1RPS - chains A and B of the 4 polymer chains in the assembly; structure by X-ray diffraction, 2.11 A resolution.

Chain A:
Molecule: Hemoglobin alpha chain
From: Homo sapiens
UniProt: P69905 (HBA_HUMAN); residue numbers follow UniProt; this construct covers 1-141
Amino-acid sequence (141 residues; numbered 1 to 141; the number before each row is that of its first residue):
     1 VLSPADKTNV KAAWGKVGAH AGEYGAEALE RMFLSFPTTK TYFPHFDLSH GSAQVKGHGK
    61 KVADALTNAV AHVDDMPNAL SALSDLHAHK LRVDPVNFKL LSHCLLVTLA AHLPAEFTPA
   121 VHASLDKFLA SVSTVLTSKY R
Small-molecule neighbours: heme / nitric oxide: Leu29, Met32, Thr39, Tyr42, Phe43, His45, Phe46, His58, Lys61, Val62, Ala65, Leu66, Leu83, Leu86, His87, Leu91, Val93, Asn97, Phe98, Leu101, Val132, Leu136
Swiss-Prot annotation at these positions:
  - site: Lys61 (Not glycated)
  - natural variant: Asp6 (A6D: In J-Toronto; this construct carries the variant), Ala13 (A13D: In J-Paris 1/J-Aljezur), Glu27 (A27E: In Shenyang; this construct carries the variant), Lys61 (K61N: In Zambia; deletion: In Clinic), Asp64 (A64D: In Pontoise; this construct carries the variant), Asp75 (D75A: In Lille; D75G: In Chapel Hill; D75N: In G-Pest), Ala111 (A111D: In Petah Tikva)

Chain B:
Molecule: Hemoglobin beta chain
From: Homo sapiens
UniProt: P68871 (HBB_HUMAN); residues 1-146 here = UniProt positions 1-146
Amino-acid sequence (146 residues; row label = number of the first residue in the row):
     1 VHLTPEEKSA VTALWGKVNV DEVGGEALGR LLVVYPWTQR FFESFGDLST PDAVMGNPKV
    61 KAHGKKVLGA FSDGLAHLDN LKGTFATLSE LHCDKLHVDP ENFRLLGNVL VCVLAHHFGK
   121 EFTPPVQAAY QKVVAGVANA LAHKYH
Ion coordination: heme Fe: His92 (together with nitric oxide)
Small-molecule neighbours: heme / nitric oxide: Leu28, Leu31, Thr38, Phe41, Phe42, Phe45, His63, Lys66, Val67, Ala70, Phe71, Phe85, Leu88, Leu91, His92, Leu96, Val98, Asn102, Phe103, Leu106, Val137, Leu141
Swiss-Prot annotation at these positions:
  - natural variant: Leu3 (H3L: In Graz; this construct carries the variant), Glu7 (E7A: In G-Makassar; E7K: In Hb C; E7Q: In Machida; E7V: In SKCA), Lys8 (E8K: In G-Siriraj; this construct carries the variant), Val11 (A11V: In Iraq-Halabja; this construct carries the variant), Gly16 (W16G: In Randwick; this construct carries the variant), Val23 (E23V: In D-Granada; this construct carries the variant), Gly24 (V24G: In Miyashiro; this construct carries the variant), Gly25 (G25D: In Moscva; G25R: In Riverdale-Bronx; G25V: In Savannah), Leu32 (L32P: In Yokohama), Val33 (L33V: In Muscat; this construct carries the variant), Arg40 (Q40R: In Tianshui; this construct carries the variant), Phe42 (F42Y: In Mequon; deletion: In Bruxelles), 11 further natural variant entries in UniProt

Interface between chain A and chain B:
Contacting residue pairs (32; chain A residue first):
  Arg31(A) - Phe122(B)  hydrogen bond (side chain-backbone)
  Arg31(A) - Thr123(B)
  Arg31(A) - Pro124(B)
  Arg31(A) - Gln127(B)  hydrogen bond
  Leu34(A) - Pro124(B)  hydrophobic
  Leu34(A) - Pro125(B)
  Leu34(A) - Ala128(B)
  Ser35(A) - Gln127(B)
  Ser35(A) - Ala128(B)  hydrogen bond (side chain-backbone)
  Ser35(A) - Gln131(B)
  Phe36(A) - Gln131(B)
  His103(A) - Asn108(B)
  His103(A) - Gln131(B)  hydrogen bond
  Cys104(A) - Gln127(B)
  Val107(A) - Ala115(B)
  Val107(A) - Gln127(B)
  Ala110(A) - Cys112(B)
  Ala110(A) - Ala115(B)  hydrophobic
  Ala110(A) - His116(B)
  Ala111(A) - Ala115(B)
  Ala111(A) - Gly119(B)
  Pro114(A) - His116(B)  hydrogen bond (backbone-side chain)
  Phe117(A) - Arg30(B)  hydrogen bond (backbone-side chain)
  Phe117(A) - His116(B)
  Thr118(A) - Arg30(B)  hydrogen bond (backbone-side chain)
  Pro119(A) - Arg30(B)
  Pro119(A) - Met55(B)  hydrophobic
  His122(A) - Arg30(B)  hydrogen bond
  His122(A) - Val34(B)
  Ala123(A) - Val34(B)
  Asp126(A) - Val34(B)
  Asp126(A) - Tyr35(B)
Interface residues without a listed pair, chain A (19 interface residues in all): Glu30, Leu106, Ala120
Interface residues without a listed pair, chain B (21 interface residues in all): Glu26, Val33, Pro51, Val111, Lys120

In short:
The interface between chain A and chain B involves 19 residues on one side and 21 on the other, with 8
hydrogen bonds. Among the polar pairs are Arg31(A)-Phe122(B), Arg31(A)-Gln127(B) and Ser35(A)-Ala128(B). Chain
A binds heme / nitric oxide.
Chain A is Hemoglobin alpha chain and chain B is Hemoglobin beta chain, both from Homo sapiens; the structure,
Crystallographic Analysis of the Interaction of Nitric Oxide with Quaternary-T Human Hemoglobin. Hemoglobin
exposed to NO ..., was determined by X-ray diffraction, deposited together with 1RQA, 1RQ3 and 1RQ4.
